PDB entry 6CXA | X-ray diffraction, 2.65 A resolution | chains C and D of the 4 polymer chains in the assembly

[Chain C]
Protein: Chimeric T cell antigen receptor alpha chain Va14, Va24, Ja18
Organism: Mus musculus
Sequence (209 residues; numbered 0 to 208; the number before each row is that of its first residue; numbering starts at 0):
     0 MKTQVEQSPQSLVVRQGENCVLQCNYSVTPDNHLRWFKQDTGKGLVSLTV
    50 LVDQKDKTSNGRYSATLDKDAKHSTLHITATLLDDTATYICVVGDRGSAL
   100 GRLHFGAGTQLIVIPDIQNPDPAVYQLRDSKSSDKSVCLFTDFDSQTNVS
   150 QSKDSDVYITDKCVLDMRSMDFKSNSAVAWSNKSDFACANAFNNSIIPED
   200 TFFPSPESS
Unresolved in the structure: 0-1, 183, 205-208
Cystine bridges: Cys23-Cys90, Cys137-Cys187
Ion coordination: Na+: Gln22, Thr108
Ligand contacts: EMG (N-[(2S,3S,4R)-3,4-dihydroxy-8-oxo-8-[(6-phenylhexyl)amino]-1-{[(2S,3R,4S,5R,6R)-3,4,5-trihydroxy-6-(hydroxymethyl)tetrahydro-2H-pyran-2-yl]oxy}octan-2-yl]icosanamide): Pro29, Asp30, Asn31, Asp94, Arg95, Gly96

[Chain D]
Protein: Chimeric T cell antigen receptor beta chain Vb8.2, vb11
Organism: Mus musculus
Sequence (241 residues; row label = number of the first residue in the row; numbering starts at 0):
     0 MEAAVTQSPRNKVAVTGGKVTLSCNQTNNHNNMYWYRQDTGHGLRLIHYS
    50 YGAGSTEKGDIPDGYKASRPSQENFSLILELATPSQTSVYFCASGDEGYT
   100 QYFGPGTRLLVLEDLRNVTPPKVSLFEPSKAEISHTQKATLVCLATGFYP
   150 DHVELSWWVNGKEVHSGVCTDPQPLKEQPALNDSRYSLSSRLRVSATFWQ
   200 NPRNHFRCQVQFYGLSENDEWTQDRAKPVTQIVSAEAWGRA
Unresolved in the structure: 0-1
Cystine bridges: Cys23-Cys91, Cys142-Cys207
Ion coordination: Na+ site 1: Pro149, His151, Tyr212; Na+ site 2: His204 (shared with 1 residue of chain A)

[Chain C / chain D interface]
Residue-residue contacts - 92 pairs, chain C then chain D:
  Asn31(C) with Tyr98(D)
  His32(C) with Tyr98(D)
  Arg34(C) with Tyr98(D); Thr99(D)
  Gln38(C) with Gln37(D), hydrogen bond; Phe90(D)
  Gly41(C) with Arg107(D)
  Lys42(C) with Phe90(D)
  Leu44(C) with Leu43(D), hydrophobic; Phe102(D), hydrophobic
  Val51(C) with Tyr98(D)
  Ile89(C) with Gln37(D)
  Arg95(C) with Tyr98(D)
  Gly96(C) with Tyr98(D)
  Ser97(C) with Glu96(D); Gly97(D); Tyr98(D)
  Ala98(C) with Asn31(D); Tyr33(D); Asp95(D); Glu96(D), hydrogen bond (backbone-backbone); Gly97(D), hydrogen bond (backbone-backbone)
  Arg101(C) with Leu45(D); Tyr48(D), hydrogen bond; Asp59(D), salt bridge
  Leu102(C) with Tyr35(D); Gln100(D)
  Phe104(C) with Gly42(D); Leu43(D); Phe102(D), hydrophobic
  Gly105(C) with Gly42(D)
  Ala106(C) with Gly40(D); His41(D); Gly42(D)
  Asp120(C) with His134(D), salt bridge
  Tyr124(C) with Ser128(D); Glu131(D); His134(D); Thr135(D)
  Gln125(C) with Ser128(D)
  Leu126(C) with Phe125(D); Glu126(D); Thr139(D); Val141(D), hydrophobic
  Arg127(C) with Phe125(D); Glu126(D), hydrogen bond (backbone-backbone)
  Asp128(C) with Ser123(D); Leu124(D); Phe125(D)
  Ser129(C) with Leu124(D), hydrogen bond (backbone-backbone); Glu126(D); Glu235(D)
  Ser135(C) with Phe125(D)
  Val136(C) with Phe125(D), hydrophobic; Leu143(D), hydrophobic
  Leu138(C) with Thr139(D)
  Asp141(C) with Thr135(D); Arg192(D), salt bridge
  Tyr157(C) with Leu174(D), hydrophobic; Glu176(D), hydrogen bond (side chain-backbone)
  Ile158(C) with Leu174(D)
  Thr159(C) with Asp170(D); Ser188(D); Arg190(D), hydrogen bond
  Asp160(C) with Arg190(D)
  Cys162(C) with Cys168(D), disulfide; Thr169(D); Arg190(D)
  Val163(C) with Cys168(D)
  Leu164(C) with Gly166(D); Val167(D); Cys168(D), hydrophobic; Arg192(D)
  Asp165(C) with Ser165(D); Gly166(D), hydrogen bond (backbone-backbone)
  Met166(C) with Lys137(D); Ser165(D); Arg192(D); Val193(D)
  Arg167(C) with Ser165(D), hydrogen bond (backbone-side chain)
  Met169(C) with Ser194(D)
  Phe171(C) with Lys137(D); Arg192(D)
  Ser173(C) with Arg192(D), hydrogen bond
  Ser175(C) with Arg190(D)
  Ala176(C) with Arg190(D)
  Val177(C) with Ser188(D); Arg190(D)
  Trp179(C) with Leu143(D), hydrophobic; Ser186(D)
  Phe201(C) with His134(D)
  Pro203(C) with Ala130(D), hydrophobic
Also at the interface, not in a pair above, chain C (53 interface residues in all): Phe36, Gly43, Val49, Lys134, Thr140
Also at the interface, not in a pair above, chain D (53 interface residues in all): Tyr50, Pro104, Lys175, Gln177, Ala236
Inter-chain disulfides: Cys162(C)-Cys168(D)

[Overview]
The chain C/chain D interface involves 53 residues from each chain, with 1 disulfide bond, 11 hydrogen bonds
and 3 salt bridges. Polar contacts include Arg101(C)-Asp59(D), Asp120(C)-His134(D) and Asp141(C)-Arg192(D).
Ligands of chain C: compound EMG. Gln22(C) and Thr108(C) coordinate Na+.
Chain C is Chimeric T cell antigen receptor alpha chain Va14, Va24, Ja18 and chain D is Chimeric T cell
antigen receptor beta chain Vb8.2, vb11, both from Mus musculus; the structure, Structure of alpha-GSA[20,6P]
bound by CD1d and in complex with the Va14Vb8.2 TCR, was determined by X-ray diffraction (same publication as
6C5M, 6C69, 6C6A, 6C6C, 6C6E, 6C6H and 10 further entries).
